PDB entry 2HXC | X-ray diffraction, 1.45 A resolution | chains H and A of the 4 polymer chains in the assembly

# Chain H
Protein: Aromatic amine dehydrogenase
Source organism: Alcaligenes faecalis
Notes: EC 1.4.99.4
UniProtKB: P84887 (AAUA_ALCFA); residues 48-182 here = UniProt positions 48-182
Amino-acid sequence (135 residues; numbered 48 to 182; the number before each row is that of its first residue):
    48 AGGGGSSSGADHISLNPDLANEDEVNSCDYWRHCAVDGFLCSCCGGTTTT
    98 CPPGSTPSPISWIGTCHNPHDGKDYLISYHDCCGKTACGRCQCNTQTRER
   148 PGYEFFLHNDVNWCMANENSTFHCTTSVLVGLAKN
Unresolved in the structure: 48-70, 181-182
Modified residues: Trp109 (6-amino-7-hydroxy-l-tryptophan; TTQ)
Disulfide bonds: Cys75-Cys140, Cys81-Cys113, Cys88-Cys171, Cys90-Cys138, Cys91-Cys135, Cys98-Cys129, Cys130-Cys161
Covalent attachments: covalent link Trp109-Trp160
Ligand contacts: benzylamine (ABN): Asp84, Trp109, Asp128, Asn156, Asp157, Val158, Asn159, Phe169
Swiss-Prot annotation at these positions:
  - active site: Asp128 (Proton acceptor)
  - binding site (substrate): Asp84, Asn156 to Val158
  - site: Thr172 (Transition state stabilizer)

# Chain A
Protein: Aromatic amine dehydrogenase
Source organism: Alcaligenes faecalis
Notes: EC 1.4.99.4
UniProtKB: P84888 (AAUB_ALCFA); residues 73-432 here correspond to UniProt positions 30-389 (UniProt number = residue number - 43)
Amino-acid sequence (361 residues; row label = number of the first residue in the row):
    73 REVLTGGHSVSAPQENRIYVMDSVFMHLTESRVHVYDYTNGKFLGMVPTA
   123 FNGHVQVSNDGKKIYTMTTYHERITRGKRSDVVEVWDADKLTFEKEISLP
   173 PKRVQGLNYDGLFRQTTDGKFIVLQNASPATSIGIVDVAKGDYVEDVTAA
   223 AGCWSVIPQPNRPRSFMTICGDGGLLTINLGEDGKVASQSRSKQMFSVAD
   273 DPIFIAPALDKDKAHFVSYYGNVYSADFSGDEVKVDGPWSLLNDEDKAKN
   323 WVPGGYNLVGLHRASGRMYVFMHPDGKEGTHKFPAAEIWVMDTKTKQRVA
   373 RIPGRDALSMTIDQQRNLMLTLDGGNVNVYDISQPEPKLLRTIEGAAEAS
   423 LQVQFHPVGGT
Unresolved in the structure: 73, 433
Disulfide bonds: Cys225-Cys242
Ligand contacts: benzylamine (ABN): Phe97, Leu100, Asn124, Gly178, Leu179

# Chain H / chain A interface
Contacting residue pairs (65; chain H residue first):
  Phe86(H) - Phe97(A)  hydrophobic
  Phe86(H) - Met98(A)  hydrophobic
  Gly131(H) - Thr147(A)
  Lys132(H) - Thr147(A)
  Thr133(H) - Thr101(A)
  Thr133(H) - Thr147(A)
  Ala134(H) - Phe97(A)
  Ala134(H) - Met98(A)
  Gly136(H) - Met98(A)
  Gln139(H) - Phe97(A)
  Asn141(H) - Tyr328(A)  hydrogen bond
  Gln143(H) - Gly351(A)
  Gln143(H) - His353(A)
  Gln143(H) - Lys354(A)  hydrogen bond
  Thr144(H) - Glu350(A)
  Arg145(H) - Glu350(A)  hydrogen bond (backbone-side chain)
  Glu146(H) - Tyr291(A)  hydrogen bond (backbone-side chain)
  Glu146(H) - His353(A)  salt bridge
  Glu146(H) - Lys354(A)  salt bridge
  Arg147(H) - Pro274(A)
  Arg147(H) - Tyr291(A)
  Arg147(H) - Glu350(A)  salt bridge
  Pro148(H) - Ile275(A)
  Pro148(H) - Ile277(A)  hydrophobic
  Pro148(H) - Tyr291(A)
  Gly149(H) - Trp226(A)
  Tyr150(H) - Trp226(A)
  Tyr150(H) - Ile241(A)  hydrophobic
  Tyr150(H) - Gly243(A)
  Tyr150(H) - Phe268(A)
  Tyr150(H) - Pro274(A)
  Tyr150(H) - Ile275(A)  hydrogen bond (side chain-backbone)
  Tyr150(H) - Ile277(A)  hydrophobic
  Glu151(H) - Val270(A)
  Phe152(H) - Ala199(A)  hydrophobic
  Phe152(H) - Pro201(A)
  Phe152(H) - Trp226(A)  hydrophobic
  Asn156(H) - Lys354(A)  hydrogen bond
  Asp157(H) - Gly178(A)
  Asp157(H) - Leu179(A)  hydrogen bond (backbone-backbone)
  Asp157(H) - Tyr181(A)  hydrogen bond
  Asp157(H) - Tyr328(A)
  Asp157(H) - Lys354(A)  salt bridge
  Val158(H) - Gln177(A)
  Val158(H) - Gly178(A)
  Val158(H) - Trp226(A)  hydrophobic
  Asn159(H) - Phe123(A)
  Asn159(H) - Gln177(A)  hydrogen bond (backbone-backbone)
  Trp160(H) - Pro201(A)  hydrophobic
  Met162(H) - Arg151(A)  hydrogen bond (backbone-side chain)
  Met162(H) - Gln177(A)
  Met162(H) - Ala199(A)
  Met162(H) - Pro201(A)  hydrophobic
  Ala163(H) - Ser200(A)
  Glu165(H) - His143(A)
  Asn166(H) - His143(A)  hydrogen bond
  Asn166(H) - Ile146(A)  hydrogen bond (side chain-backbone)
  Asn166(H) - Thr147(A)  hydrogen bond (side chain-backbone)
  Asn166(H) - Arg148(A)
  Ser167(H) - Phe123(A)
  Ser167(H) - His143(A)  hydrogen bond
  Ser167(H) - Arg151(A)
  Ser167(H) - Gln177(A)  hydrogen bond
  Thr168(H) - Ile146(A)  hydrogen bond (side chain-backbone)
  Phe169(H) - Phe123(A)
Other interface residues (no listed pair), chain H (34 interface residues in all): Asp84, Ile107, Phe153, His155
Other interface residues (no listed pair), chain A (35 interface residues in all): Thr141, Val176, Gly224, Cys242, Tyr292

# In short
34 residues of chain H face 35 of chain A across their interface; the contacts include 16 hydrogen bonds and 4
salt bridges. Polar pairs include Glu146(H)-His353(A), Glu146(H)-Lys354(A) and Arg147(H)-Glu350(A).
Benzylamine is bound between chain H and chain A.
Here chain H is Aromatic amine dehydrogenase and chain A is Aromatic amine dehydrogenase, both from
Alcaligenes faecalis. Entry 2HXC (Crystal structure of the benzylamine complex of aromatic amine dehydrogenase
in N-semiquinone form) was determined by X-ray diffraction together with 2IUP, 2IUQ, 2IUR and 2IUV from the
same study.
